Entry 6Q2S (electron microscopy, 3.80 A resolution); this record covers chains A and F of the 6 polymer chains in the assembly.

Chain A:
Protein: Ubiquitin-like protein SMT3, Artemin
From: Saccharomyces cerevisiae
UniProt: chimeric construct of Q12306, Q5T4W7: residues 9-106 from Q12306 (SMT3_YEAST) positions 1-98 (UniProt number = residue number - 8); residues 108-220 from Q5T4W7 positions 108-220 (same numbers)
Chain sequence (235 residues; each row starts with the number of its first residue; numbers below 1 keep their minus sign (Met-14 is residue -14)):
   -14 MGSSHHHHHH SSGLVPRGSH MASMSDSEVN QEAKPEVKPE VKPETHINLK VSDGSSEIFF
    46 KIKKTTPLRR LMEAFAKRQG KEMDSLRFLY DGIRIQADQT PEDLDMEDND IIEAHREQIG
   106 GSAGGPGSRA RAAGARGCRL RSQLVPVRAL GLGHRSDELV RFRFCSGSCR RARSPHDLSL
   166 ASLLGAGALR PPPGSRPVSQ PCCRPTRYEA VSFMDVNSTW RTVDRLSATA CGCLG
Unresolved in the structure: -14 to 121, 220
Differences from the reference sequence: initiating methionine (-14); expression tag (-13 to 8); linker (107)
Cystine bridges: Cys123-Cys188, Cys150-Cys216, Cys154-Cys218
Curated features (UniProtKB/Swiss-Prot):
  - modified residue: Ser10 (N-acetylserine), Ser12 (Phosphoserine)
  - cross-link: Gly106 (Glycyl lysine isopeptide (Gly-Lys) (interchain with K-? in acceptor proteins))
  - glycosylation: Asn202 (N-linked (GlcNAc...) asparagine)

Chain F:
Protein: Proto-oncogene tyrosine-protein kinase receptor Ret
From: Homo sapiens
Notes: EC 2.7.10.1
UniProt: P07949 (RET_HUMAN); residues 29-635 here = UniProt positions 29-635
Chain sequence (617 residues; numbered 29 to 645; the number before each row is that of its first residue):
    29 LYFSRDAYWE KLYVDQAAGT PLLYVHALRD APEEVPSFRL GQHLYGTYRT RLHENNWICI
    89 QEDTGLLYLN RSLDHSSWEK LSVRNHGFPL LTVYLKVFLS PTSLREGECQ WPGCARVYFS
   149 FFNTSFPACS SLKPRELCFP ETRPSFRIRE NRPPGTFHQF RLLPVQFLCP NISVAYRLLE
   209 GEGLPFRCAP DSLEVSTRWA LDREQREKYE LVAVCTVHAG AREEVVMVPF PVTVYDEDDS
   269 APTFPAGVDT ASAVVEFKRK EDTVVATLRV FDADVVPASG ELVRRYTSTL LPGDTWAQQT
   329 FRVEHWPNET SVQANGSFVR ATVHDYRLVL NRNLSISENR TMQLAVLVND SDFQGPGAGV
   389 LLLHFNVSVL PVSLHLPSTY SLSVSRRARR FAQIGKVCVE NCQAFSGINV QYKLHSSGAN
   449 CSTLGVVTSA EDTSGILFVN DTKALRRPKC AELHYMVVAT DQQTSRQAQA QLLVTVEGSY
   509 VAEEAGCPLS CAVSKRRLEC EECGGLGSPT GRCEWRQGDG KGITRNFSTC SPSTKTCPDG
   569 HCDVVETQDI NICPQDCLRG SIVGGHEPGE PRGIKAGYGT CNCFPEEEKC FCEPEDIQDP
   629 LCDELCRGTH HHHHHHH
Unresolved in the structure: 129-134, 208-210, 247-250, 380-387, 446-448, 623-645
Differences from the reference sequence: conflict His114 (Arg in P07949); expression tag (636-645)
Cystine bridges: Cys137-Cys142, Cys157-Cys197, Cys166-Cys243, Cys426-Cys430, Cys449-Cys478, Cys515-Cys531, Cys519-Cys541, Cys528-Cys558, Cys565-Cys581, Cys570-Cys585, Cys609-Cys620, Cys611-Cys618
Covalently attached groups: N-acetylglucosamine (NAG) linked to Asn98, Asn336, Asn361, Asn377, Asn394, Asn468
Metal / ion sites: Ca2+ site 1: Glu178, Asp230, Glu232, Asp267; Ca2+ site 2: Glu232, Asp264, Glu265, Asp267, Asp302; Ca2+ site 3: Asp266, Ser268, Asp300, Asp302, Tyr314, Asp378; Ca2+ site 4: Thr564, Cys565, Asp567, His569, Glu574
Curated features (UniProtKB/Swiss-Prot):
  - binding site (Ca(2+)): Glu178, Asn179, Asp230, Glu232, Asp264, Glu265, Asp266, Asp267, Ser268, Asp300, Asp302, Asp378, Thr564, Cys565, Asp567, His569, Glu574, Asp584
  - site: Arg587, Gly588 (Breakpoint for translocation to form the TRIM27/RET oncogene)
  - glycosylation (N-linked (GlcNAc...) asparagine): Asn98, Asn151, Asn199, Asn336, Asn343, Asn361, Asn367, Asn377, Asn394, Asn448, Asn468, Asn554
  - natural variant: Ser32 (S32L: In HSCR1), Leu40 (L40P: In HSCR1), Pro64 (P64L: In HSCR1), Arg77 (R77C: In HSCR1), Gly93 (G93S: In HSCR1; uncertain significance), His114 (R114H: this construct carries the variant), Cys142 (C142S: In HSCR1), Val145 (V145G: In HSCR1), Pro155 (P155L: In HSCR1), Cys157 (C157Y: In HSCR1; uncertain significance), Arg163 (R163Q: In a colorectal adenocarcinoma sample), Phe174 (F174S: In HSCR1), 41 further natural variant entries in UniProt
  - mutagenesis: Tyr36 (Y36S: Defects in maturation and processing), Tyr41 (Y41A: Defects in maturation and processing), Trp85 (W85A: Defects in maturation and processing)

Chain A / chain F interface:
Residue-residue contacts - 11 pairs, chain A then chain F:
  Arg155(A) with Phe619(F)
  Arg156(A) with Phe612(F); Glu615(F); Lys617(F), hydrogen bond (backbone-side chain)
  Ala157(A) with Lys617(F)
  Arg158(A) with Lys617(F); Phe619(F); Glu621(F), salt bridge
  Ser159(A) with Val591(F)
  Pro160(A) with Val591(F)
  Leu163(A) with Val591(F), hydrophobic
Also at the interface, not in a pair above, chain F (7 interface residues in all): Gly592

Overview:
The chain A/chain F interface involves 7 residues from each chain; the contacts include 1 hydrogen bond and 1
salt bridge. Polar contacts include Arg158(A)-Glu621(F) and Arg156(A)-Lys617(F). N-acetylglucosamine is
covalently linked to Asn98(F), Asn336(F), Asn361(F), Asn377(F), Asn394(F) and Asn468(F).
Chain A is Ubiquitin-like protein SMT3, Artemin (Saccharomyces cerevisiae) and chain F is Proto-oncogene
tyrosine-protein kinase receptor Ret (Homo sapiens); the structure, Cryo-EM structure of RET/GFRa3/ARTN
extracellular complex. The 3D refinement was applied with C2 symmetry, was determined by electron microscopy
(same publication as 6Q2J, 6Q2N, 6Q2O and 6Q2R).
